PDB entry 8OZE | electron microscopy, 2.91 A resolution | chains P and E of the 8 polymer chains in the assembly

# Chain P
Molecule: 17-nt DNA strand
Sequence (17 nucleotides; numbered 7 to 23; the number before each row is that of its first residue):
     7 ATACAACCTACTACCTC

# Chain E
Name: TIR domain-containing protein
Organism: Maribacter polysiphoniae
Reference sequence: A0A316E683 (A0A316E683_9FLAO); residue numbers follow UniProt; this construct covers 1-452
Amino-acid sequence (452 residues; row label = number of the first residue in the row):
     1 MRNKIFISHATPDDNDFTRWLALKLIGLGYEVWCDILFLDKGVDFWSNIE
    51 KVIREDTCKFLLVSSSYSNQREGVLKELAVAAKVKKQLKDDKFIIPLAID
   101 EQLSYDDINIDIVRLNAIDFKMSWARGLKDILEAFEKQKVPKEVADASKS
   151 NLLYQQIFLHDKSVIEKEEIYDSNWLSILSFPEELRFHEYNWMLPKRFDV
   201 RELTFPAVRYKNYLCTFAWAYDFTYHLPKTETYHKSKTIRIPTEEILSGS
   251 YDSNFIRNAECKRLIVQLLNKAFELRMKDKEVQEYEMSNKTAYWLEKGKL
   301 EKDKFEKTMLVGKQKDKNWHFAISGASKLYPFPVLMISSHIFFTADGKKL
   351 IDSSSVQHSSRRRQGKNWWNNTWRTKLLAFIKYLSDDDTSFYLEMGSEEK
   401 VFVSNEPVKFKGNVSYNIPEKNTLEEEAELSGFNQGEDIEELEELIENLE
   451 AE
Unresolved in the structure: 1-167, 419-452
From the paper describing this entry:
  - binding site for the 20-nt RNA strand: Lys211, Asn212
  - binding site for the 17-nt DNA strand (chain P): Arg263, Gln267
  - catalytic residues: Glu77 (citing earlier work)

# Chain P / chain E interface
Contacting residue pairs (18; chain P residue first):
  DA9(P) - Arg201(E)  sugar contact
  DC10(P) - Arg201(E)  salt bridge to the phosphate
  DC10(P) - Arg263(E)  hydrogen bond to the base
  DC10(P) - Gln267(E)  sugar contact
  DA11(P) - Arg263(E)  hydrogen bond to the sugar
  DA11(P) - Val266(E)  phosphate contact
  DA11(P) - Gln267(E)  sugar contact
  DA11(P) - Asn270(E)  hydrogen bond to the phosphate
  DA12(P) - Val266(E)  phosphate contact
  DA12(P) - Ser327(E)  phosphate contact
  DA12(P) - Lys328(E)  phosphate contact
  DA19(P) - His358(E)  hydrogen bond to the base
  DC20(P) - Ser359(E)  sugar contact
  DC20(P) - Arg362(E)  base contact
  DC20(P) - Arg363(E)  phosphate contact
  DC21(P) - Arg363(E)  salt bridge to the phosphate
  DC21(P) - Lys366(E)  phosphate contact
  DT22(P) - Lys366(E)  salt bridge to the phosphate

# In short
Chain P and chain E form an interface of 8 and 12 residues respectively; the contacts include 4 hydrogen bonds
and 3 salt bridges. Among the polar pairs are DC10(P)-Arg263(E), DA19(P)-His358(E) and DA11(P)-Arg263(E). The
paper reports the catalytic residue Glu77(E); a binding site for the 20-nt RNA strand at Lys211(E) and
Asn212(E).
Chain P is a 17-nt DNA strand and chain E is TIR domain-containing protein (Maribacter polysiphoniae); the
structure, cryoEM structure of SPARTA complex dimer high resolution, was determined by electron microscopy
together with 8OZ6, 8OZC, 8OZD, 8OZF, 8OZG and 8OZI from the same study.
